Entry 1B5F (X-ray diffraction, 1.72 A resolution); this record covers chains A and C of the 4 polymer chains in the assembly.

# Chain A (and C)
Name: Protein (cardosin A)
Source organism: Cynara cardunculus
Notes: EC 3.4.23.-; chain C of this document is another copy of the same molecule, construct and numbering; everything in this record applies to it too
Chain sequence (239 residues; each row starts with the number of its first residue; note: 4 numbers in that range are skipped by the numbering (no residue carries them; nothing is unmodelled there); a row labelled like 160A-160B holds insertion residues (160A, then the next letters in order); numbering starts at 0):
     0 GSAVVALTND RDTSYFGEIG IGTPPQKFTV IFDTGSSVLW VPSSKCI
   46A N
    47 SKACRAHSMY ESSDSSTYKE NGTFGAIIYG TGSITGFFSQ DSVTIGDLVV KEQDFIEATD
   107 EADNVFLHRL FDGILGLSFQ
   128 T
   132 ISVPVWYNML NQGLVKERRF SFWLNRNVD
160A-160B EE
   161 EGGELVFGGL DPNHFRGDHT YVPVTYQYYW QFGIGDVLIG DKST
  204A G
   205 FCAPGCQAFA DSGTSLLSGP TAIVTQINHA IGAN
Disulfides: Cys-45/Cys-50, Cys-206/Cys-210
Glycans and other covalent adducts: glycan linked to Asn-67

# How chain A and chain C interact
Pairs across the interface - 18 pairs, chain A then chain C:
  Thr-22(A) with Asp-160(C)
  Pro-23(A) with Asp-9(C); Leu-116(C), hydrophobic
  Pro-24(A) with Thr-7(C); Leu-116(C)
  Lys-26(A) with Thr-28(C), hydrogen bond; Ser-54(C), hydrogen bond; Asp-118(C), salt bridge
  Ala-52(A) with Arg-51(C)
  Ser-62(A) with Asp-160(C), hydrogen bond
  Thr-63(A) with Asp-160(C)
  Asp-160(A) with Thr-22(C); Pro-23(C); Asp-60(C)
  Glu-160A(A) with Thr-22(C); Pro-23(C); Ser-62(C)
  Glu-160B(A) with Pro-23(C)
Interface residues without a listed pair, chain A (15 interface residues in all): Ala-5, Glu-17, Gln-25, Lys-97, Glu-161
Interface residues without a listed pair, chain C (15 interface residues in all): Asn-8, Lys-26, Glu-160A

# In short
Chain A and chain C each contribute 15 residues to their interface; the contacts include 3 hydrogen bonds and
1 salt bridge. Polar contacts include Lys-26(A)/Asp-118(C), Lys-26(A)/Thr-28(C) and Lys-26(A)/Ser-54(C).
Chain A and chain C are both Protein (cardosin A) (Cynara cardunculus); the structure, Native cardosin A from
cynara cardunculus L, was determined by X-ray diffraction.
